PDB entry 5C6D | X-ray diffraction, 2.29 A resolution | chains A and C

# Chain A
Molecule: Ubiquitin carboxyl-terminal hydrolase 7
Source organism: Homo sapiens
Notes: EC 3.4.19.12
UniProt: Q93009 (UBP7_HUMAN); residue numbers follow UniProt; this construct covers 561-881
Chain sequence (322 residues; numbered 560 to 881; the number before each row is that of its first residue):
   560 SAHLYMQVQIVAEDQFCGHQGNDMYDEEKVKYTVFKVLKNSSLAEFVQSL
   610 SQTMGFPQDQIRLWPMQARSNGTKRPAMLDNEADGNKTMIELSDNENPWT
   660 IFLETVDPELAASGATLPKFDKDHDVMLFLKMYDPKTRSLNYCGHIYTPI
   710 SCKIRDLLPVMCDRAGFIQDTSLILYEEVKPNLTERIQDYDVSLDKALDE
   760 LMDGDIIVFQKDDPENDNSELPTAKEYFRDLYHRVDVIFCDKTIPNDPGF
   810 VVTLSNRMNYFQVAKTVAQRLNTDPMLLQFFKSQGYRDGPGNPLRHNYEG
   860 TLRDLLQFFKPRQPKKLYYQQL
Unresolved in the structure: 560, 639-641, 668-674
Differences from the reference sequence: expression tag (560)
Swiss-Prot annotation at these positions:
  - modified residue: Lys869 (N6-acetyllysine)
  - cross-link: Lys869 (Glycyl lysine isopeptide (Lys-Gly) (interchain with G-Cter in SUMO2))
  - natural variant: Leu757 (L757P: In HAFOUS; uncertain significance), Ile766 (I766T: In HAFOUS)

# Chain C
Molecule: E3 ubiquitin-protein ligase UHRF1
Source organism: Homo sapiens
Notes: EC 6.3.2.-
UniProt: Q96T88 (UHRF1_HUMAN); residues 647-678 here correspond to UniProt positions 634-665 (UniProt number = residue number - 13)
Chain sequence (33 residues; each row starts with the number of its first residue):
   646 SEGGFASPRTGKGKWKRKSAGGGPSRAGSPRRT
Unresolved in the structure: 646-651, 665-678
Differences from the reference sequence: expression tag (646)
Swiss-Prot annotation at these positions:
  - modified residue (Phosphoserine): Ser652, Ser664
What the authors report for this chain:
  - conformationally variable residues (order/disorder transition): Ser652 to Thr655
  - mutagenesis - K657E/K659E: decreased binding to chromatin
  - mutagenesis - K657E/K659E: unchanged binding to H3(1-20)K9me3 peptides
  - mutagenesis - K657Q/K659Q, S664E (4-fold): decreased binding to USP7
  - post-translational modification sites: Ser652, Ser664 (citing earlier work)
  - post-translational modification sites: Lys659
  - mutagenesis - K659E: abolished catalytic activity on USP7

# Interface between chain A and chain C
Pairs across the interface - 24 pairs, chain A then chain C:
  Gln626(A) - Lys661(C)
  Ala627(A) - Lys661(C)
  Ala627(A) - Arg662(C)  hydrogen bond (backbone-backbone)
  Arg628(A) - Gly658(C)
  Arg628(A) - Lys659(C)
  Arg628(A) - Trp660(C)
  Arg628(A) - Arg662(C)
  Ser629(A) - Gly658(C)  hydrogen bond (backbone-backbone)
  Ser629(A) - Trp660(C)  hydrogen bond (backbone-backbone)
  Ser629(A) - Arg662(C)
  Asn630(A) - Lys657(C)  hydrogen bond (side chain-backbone)
  Asn630(A) - Gly658(C)  hydrogen bond (backbone-backbone)
  Asn630(A) - Lys659(C)
  Gly631(A) - Arg662(C)
  Glu736(A) - Lys659(C)  salt bridge
  Glu744(A) - Lys657(C)  salt bridge
  Asp758(A) - Lys657(C)  salt bridge
  Asp758(A) - Lys659(C)  hydrogen bond (backbone-side chain)
  Glu759(A) - Gly656(C)
  Glu759(A) - Lys657(C)
  Glu759(A) - Lys659(C)  hydrogen bond (backbone-side chain)
  Glu759(A) - Trp660(C)
  Met761(A) - Lys659(C)
  Asp764(A) - Lys659(C)  salt bridge
Interface residues without a listed pair, chain A (13 interface residues in all): Val738
Interface features reported in the paper:
  - pairs named by the authors: Ala627(A)-Arg662(C) (backbone contact), Arg628(A)-Lys659(C), Ser629(A)-Trp660(C) (backbone contact), Asn630(A)-Lys657(C) (hydrogen bond), Glu736(A)-Lys659(C) (hydrogen bond), Glu744(A)-Lys657(C) (hydrogen bond), Asp758(A)-Lys659(C) (backbone contact), Asp758(A)-Lys657(C) (water-mediated contact), Glu759(A)-Lys659(C) (backbone contact), Glu759(A)-Lys657(C) (hydrogen bond), Met761(A)-Lys659(C), Asp764(A)-Lys659(C) (hydrogen bond), Gly658(C)-Asn630(A) (backbone contact)
  - interface residues, chain C: Gly656(C)
  - hot spots on chain C (mutagenesis) - K659E: decreased binding to Ubiquitin carboxyl-terminal hydrolase 7 (chain A)

# In short
Chain A and chain C form an interface of 13 and 7 residues respectively, with 7 hydrogen bonds and 4 salt
bridges. Polar contacts include Glu736(A)-Lys659(C), Glu744(A)-Lys657(C) and Asp758(A)-Lys657(C). The authors
report backbone contacts between Ala627(A) and Arg662(C), Ser629(A) and Trp660(C) and Asp758(A) and Lys659(C)
among others; contacts between Arg628(A) and Lys659(C) and Met761(A) and Lys659(C); hydrogen bonds between
Asn630(A) and Lys657(C), Glu736(A) and Lys659(C) and Glu744(A) and Lys657(C) among others. The paper reports
that K657Q/K659Q and S664E of chain C reduce binding to USP7; the interface residue Gly656(C); 4 substitutions
were tested in all.
Chain A is Ubiquitin carboxyl-terminal hydrolase 7 and chain C is E3 ubiquitin-protein ligase UHRF1, both from
Homo sapiens; the structure, Crystal structure of USP7 in complex with UHRF1, was determined by X-ray
diffraction.
